Entry 7S6R (X-ray diffraction, 1.89 A resolution); this record covers chains A and C of the 8 polymer chains in the assembly.

# Chain A
Name: Methane monooxygenase component A alpha chain
Source organism: Methylosinus trichosporium OB3b
Notes: EC 1.-.-.-
Reference sequence: A0A2D2D5X0 (A0A2D2D5X0_METTR); residue numbers follow UniProt; this construct covers 12-526
Sequence (515 residues; row label = number of the first residue in the row):
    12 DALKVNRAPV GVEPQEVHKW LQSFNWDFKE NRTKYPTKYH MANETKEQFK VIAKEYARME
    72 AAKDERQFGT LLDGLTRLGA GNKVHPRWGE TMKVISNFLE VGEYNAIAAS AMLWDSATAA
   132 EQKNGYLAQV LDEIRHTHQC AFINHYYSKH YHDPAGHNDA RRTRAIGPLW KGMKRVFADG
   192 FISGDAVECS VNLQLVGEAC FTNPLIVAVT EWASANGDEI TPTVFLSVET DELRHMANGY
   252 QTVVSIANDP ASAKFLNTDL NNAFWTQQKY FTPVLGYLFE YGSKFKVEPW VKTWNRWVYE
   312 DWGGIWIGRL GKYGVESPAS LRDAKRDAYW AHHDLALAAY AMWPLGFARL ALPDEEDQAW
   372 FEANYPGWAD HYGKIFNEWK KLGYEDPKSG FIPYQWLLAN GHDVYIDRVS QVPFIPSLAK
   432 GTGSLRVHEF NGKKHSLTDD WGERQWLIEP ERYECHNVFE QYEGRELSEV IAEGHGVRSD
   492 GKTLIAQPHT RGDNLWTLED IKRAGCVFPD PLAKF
Ion coordination: Fe ion site 1: Glu114, Glu144, His147 (together with benzoic acid); Fe ion site 2: Glu144, Glu209, Glu243, His246 (together with benzoic acid)
Residues lining bound ligands: benzoic acid (BEZ): Leu110, Glu114, Ala117, Glu144, His147, Phe188, Phe192, Leu204, Gly208, Glu209, Thr213, Leu216, Glu243, His246
From the paper describing this entry:
  - conformationally variable residues (helix shift, loop rearrangement): Glu55 to Val62, Thr129 to Gly136

# Chain C
Name: Methane monooxygenase gamma chain
Source organism: Methylosinus trichosporium OB3b
Reference sequence: A0A2D2D0T0 (A0A2D2D0T0_METTR); numbering as in UniProt (aligned over 2-169)
Sequence (168 residues; row label = number of the first residue in the row):
     2 AKREPIHDNS IRTEWEAKIA KLTSVDQATK FIQDFRLAYT SPFRKSYDID VDYQYIERKI
    62 EEKLSVLKTE KLPVADLITK ATTGEDAAAV EATWIAKIKA AKSKYEAERI HIEFRQLYKP
   122 PVLPVNVFLR TDAALGTVLM EIRNTDYYGT PLEGLRKERG VKVLHLQA

# Interface between chain A and chain C
Residue-residue contacts (94):
  Lys45(A) - Ala134(C)
  Pro47(A) - Ala134(C)
  Pro47(A) - Thr138(C)
  Pro47(A) - Met141(C)
  Thr48(A) - Thr138(C)
  Thr48(A) - Met141(C)
  Lys49(A) - Met141(C)
  Lys49(A) - Asn145(C)
  His51(A) - Glu142(C)  salt bridge
  Asp196(A) - Met141(C)
  Phe266(A) - Asn145(C)
  Thr269(A) - Asn145(C)
  Thr269(A) - Tyr148(C)
  Thr269(A) - Tyr149(C)
  Asp270(A) - Asn145(C)
  Asn272(A) - Tyr149(C)  hydrogen bond
  Asn273(A) - Tyr148(C)
  Asn273(A) - Tyr149(C)  hydrogen bond
  Phe425(A) - Gln168(C)
  Pro427(A) - Gln168(C)
  Ser435(A) - Gln168(C)
  Leu436(A) - His166(C)
  Leu436(A) - Leu167(C)
  Leu436(A) - Gln168(C)  hydrogen bond (backbone-side chain)
  Arg437(A) - Leu153(C)
  Arg437(A) - His166(C)
  Arg437(A) - Leu167(C)
  Val438(A) - Val164(C)
  Val438(A) - Leu165(C)  hydrogen bond (backbone-backbone)
  Val438(A) - His166(C)  hydrogen bond (backbone-backbone)
  His439(A) - Arg157(C)
  His439(A) - Val162(C)
  His439(A) - Lys163(C)
  His439(A) - Val164(C)
  Glu440(A) - Val162(C)
  Glu440(A) - Lys163(C)  hydrogen bond (backbone-backbone)
  Phe441(A) - Pro43(C)
  Phe441(A) - Phe44(C)  hydrophobic
  Phe441(A) - Arg160(C)
  Asn442(A) - Pro43(C)  hydrogen bond (side chain-backbone)
  Asn442(A) - Phe44(C)
  Asn442(A) - Arg45(C)  hydrogen bond (side chain-backbone)
  Asn442(A) - Tyr48(C)
  Lys444(A) - Tyr48(C)
  Lys444(A) - Asp51(C)  salt bridge
  Lys445(A) - Leu165(C)
  Asp451(A) - Leu153(C)
  Trp452(A) - Tyr149(C)  hydrophobic
  Glu454(A) - Leu153(C)
  Glu454(A) - Arg157(C)  salt bridge
  Arg455(A) - Tyr148(C)  hydrogen bond (side chain-backbone)
  Arg455(A) - Tyr149(C)
  Arg455(A) - Thr151(C)  hydrogen bond (side chain-backbone)
  Arg455(A) - Leu153(C)
  Arg455(A) - Leu156(C)
  Gln456(A) - Tyr148(C)
  Trp457(A) - Val162(C)  hydrophobic
  Leu458(A) - Leu156(C)  hydrophobic
  Leu458(A) - Arg160(C)  hydrogen bond (backbone-side chain)
  Ile459(A) - Glu109(C)
  Ile459(A) - Arg144(C)  hydrogen bond (backbone-side chain)
  Ile459(A) - Tyr148(C)
  Ile459(A) - Leu156(C)  hydrophobic
  Ile459(A) - Arg160(C)  hydrogen bond (backbone-side chain)
  Glu460(A) - Arg144(C)
  Glu460(A) - Tyr148(C)  hydrogen bond
  Pro461(A) - Pro43(C)
  Pro461(A) - Arg160(C)
  Glu462(A) - Pro43(C)
  Glu462(A) - Ile113(C)
  Glu462(A) - Arg144(C)  salt bridge
  Glu465(A) - Ser42(C)
  Glu465(A) - Pro43(C)
  Glu465(A) - Arg45(C)  salt bridge
  His467(A) - Asp51(C)  salt bridge
  His467(A) - Gln55(C)
  Glu471(A) - Arg4(C)
  Glu471(A) - Val52(C)
  Gln472(A) - Arg4(C)
  Gln472(A) - Ile7(C)
  Gln472(A) - Val52(C)
  Glu474(A) - Ala2(C)  hydrogen bond (side chain-backbone)
  Glu474(A) - Lys3(C)
  Glu474(A) - Arg4(C)  hydrogen bond (backbone-backbone)
  Gly475(A) - Ala2(C)
  Gly475(A) - Lys3(C)  hydrogen bond (backbone-side chain)
  Arg476(A) - Lys3(C)
  Arg476(A) - Arg4(C)
  Arg476(A) - Glu5(C)
  Arg476(A) - Ile7(C)
  Glu484(A) - Pro6(C)
  Glu484(A) - Ile7(C)  hydrogen bond (side chain-backbone)
  Phe526(A) - Leu165(C)
  Phe526(A) - His166(C)
Other interface residues (no listed pair), chain A (46 interface residues in all): Tyr46, Gly434, Tyr473
Other interface residues (no listed pair), chain C (44 interface residues in all): His8, Tyr54, Lys105, Gly137, Leu140, Gly150, Pro152, Gly161

# Overview
The interface between chain A and chain C involves 46 residues on one side and 44 on the other; the contacts
include 18 hydrogen bonds and 6 salt bridges. Among the polar pairs are His51(A)-Glu142(C), Lys444(A)-Asp51(C)
and Glu454(A)-Arg157(C). Chain A binds benzoic acid. The paper reports conformational variability at Glu55(A)
and Thr129(A).
Chain A is Methane monooxygenase component A alpha chain and chain C is Methane monooxygenase gamma chain,
both from Methylosinus trichosporium OB3b; the structure, Complex structure of Methane monooxygenase
hydroxylase and regulatory subunit with H5A mutation, was determined by X-ray diffraction, deposited together
with 7S6Q, 7S6S, 7S6T and 7S7H.
